PDB entry 7PF2 | electron microscopy, 5.10 A resolution (low resolution: residue-level contacts below are approximate; hydrogen-bond / salt-bridge calls are withheld) | chains O and I of the 19 polymer chains in the assembly

# Chain O
Protein: Histone H3.2
Organism: Homo sapiens
UniProtKB: Q71DI3 (H32_HUMAN); residues 0-135 here correspond to UniProt positions 1-136 (UniProt number = residue number + 1)
Chain sequence (136 residues; numbered 0 to 135; the number before each row is that of its first residue; numbering starts at 0):
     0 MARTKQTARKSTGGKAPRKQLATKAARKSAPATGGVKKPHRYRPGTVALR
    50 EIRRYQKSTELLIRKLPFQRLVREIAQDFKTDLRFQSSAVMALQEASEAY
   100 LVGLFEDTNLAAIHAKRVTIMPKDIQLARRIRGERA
Not modelled in the structure: 0-36, 134-135
Differences from the reference sequence: engineered mutation Ala110 (Cys111 in Q71DI3)
UniProt features mapped onto this chain:
  - modified residue: Arg2 (Asymmetric dimethylarginine), Thr3 (Phosphothreonine), Lys4 (Allysine), Gln5 (5-glutamyl dopamine), Thr6 (Phosphothreonine), Arg8 (Citrulline), Lys9 (N6,N6,N6-trimethyllysine), Ser10 (ADP-ribosylserine), Thr11 (Phosphothreonine), Lys14 (N6-(2-hydroxyisobutyryl)lysine), Arg17 (Asymmetric dimethylarginine), Lys18 (N6-(2-hydroxyisobutyryl)lysine), Lys23 (N6-(2-hydroxyisobutyryl)lysine), Arg26 (Citrulline), Lys27 (N6,N6,N6-trimethyllysine), Ser28 (ADP-ribosylserine), Lys36 (N6,N6,N6-trimethyllysine), Lys37 (N6-methyllysine), Tyr41 (Phosphotyrosine), Lys56 (N6,N6,N6-trimethyllysine) and 8 more in UniProt
  - lipidation: Lys18 (N6-decanoyllysine)

# Chain I
Molecule: 748-nt DNA strand
Organism: synthetic construct
Sequence (748 nucleotides; numbered 1 to 935; 187 numbers in that range are skipped by the numbering (no residue carries them; nothing is unmodelled there); the number before each row is that of its first residue):
     1 ATCTCTCGCGCACTGGCCGCCTGGAGAATCCCGGTGCCGAGGCCGCTCAA
    51 TTGGTCGTAGACAGCTCTAGCACCGCTTAAACGCACGTACGCGCTGTCCC
   101 CCGCGTTTTAACCGCCAAGGGGATTACTCCCTAGTCTCCAGGCACGTGTC
   151 AGATATATACATCCTGTCATGTAAGTA
   365 TTAAGGTAACCCGTCTCGCGCACTGGCCGCCTGGAGAATCCCGGTGCCGA
   415 GGCCGCTCAATTGGTCGTAGACAGCTCTAGCACCGCTTAAACGCACGTAC
   465 GCGCTGTCCCCCGCGTTTTAACCGCCAAGGGGATTACTCCCTAGTCTCCA
   515 GGCACGTGTCAGATATATACATCCTGTCATGTAAGTATTAAGGTAACCCG
   565 TCTCGCGCACTGGCCGCCTGGAGAATCCCGGTGCCGAGGCCGCTCAATTG
   615 GTCGTAGACAGCTCTAGCACCGCTTAAACGCACGTACGCGCTGTCCCCCG
   665 CGTTTTAACCGCCAAGGGGATTACTCCCTAGTCTCCAGGCACGTGTCAGA
   715 TATATACATCCTGTCATGTAAGTATTAAGGTAACCCGTCTCGCGCACTGG
   765 CCGCCTGGAGAATCCCGGTGCCGAGGCCGCTCAATTGGTCGTAGACAGCT
   815 CTAGCACCGCTTAAACGCACGTACGCGCTGTCCCCCGCGTTTTAACCGCC
   865 AAGGGGATTACTCCCTAGTCTCCAGGCACGTGTCAGATATATACATCCTG
   915 TCATGTAAGTATTAAGGTGAT
Not modelled in the structure: 1-10, 365-379, 552-935

# Chain O / chain I interface
Pairs across the interface (21):
  Arg40(O) - DG477(I)
  Arg40(O) - DC478(I)
  Tyr41(O) - DG400(I)
  Tyr41(O) - DA402(I)
  Tyr41(O) - DC478(I)
  Gly44(O) - DG477(I)
  Val46(O) - DG477(I)
  Val46(O) - DC478(I)
  Ala47(O) - DG477(I)
  Glu50(O) - DG477(I)
  Lys56(O) - DC404(I)
  Arg63(O) - DA485(I)
  Arg63(O) - DC486(I)
  Lys64(O) - DC486(I)
  Leu65(O) - DA485(I)
  Leu65(O) - DC486(I)
  Pro66(O) - DA485(I)
  Arg69(O) - DA485(I)
  Arg83(O) - DG494(I)
  Arg83(O) - DG495(I)
  Lys115(O) - DC466(I)
Also at the interface, not in a pair above, chain O (18 interface residues in all): Arg42, Pro43, Thr45, Arg49
Also at the interface, not in a pair above, chain I (14 interface residues in all): DA401, DT403, DG467, DC476

# Summary
18 residues of chain O and 14 residues of chain I are in contact.
Here chain O is Histone H3.2 (Homo sapiens) and chain I is a 748-nt DNA strand (synthetic construct). Entry
7PF2 (Nucleosome stack of the 4x187 nucleosome array containing H1) was determined by electron microscopy
together with 7PET, 7PEU, 7PEV, 7PEW, 7PEX, 7PEY and 16 further entries from the same study.
